Entry 5TRR (X-ray diffraction, 3.10 A resolution); this record covers chains H and Z of the 28 polymer chains in the assembly.

# Chain H (and Z)
Molecule: Proteasome subunit beta
Source organism: Mycobacterium tuberculosis
Notes: EC 3.4.25.1; chain Z of this document is another copy of the same molecule, construct and numbering; everything in this record applies to it too
UniProt: A5U4D6 (PSB_MYCTA); residues 1-234 here correspond to UniProt positions 58-291 (UniProt number = residue number + 57)
Chain sequence (240 residues; row label = number of the first residue in the row):
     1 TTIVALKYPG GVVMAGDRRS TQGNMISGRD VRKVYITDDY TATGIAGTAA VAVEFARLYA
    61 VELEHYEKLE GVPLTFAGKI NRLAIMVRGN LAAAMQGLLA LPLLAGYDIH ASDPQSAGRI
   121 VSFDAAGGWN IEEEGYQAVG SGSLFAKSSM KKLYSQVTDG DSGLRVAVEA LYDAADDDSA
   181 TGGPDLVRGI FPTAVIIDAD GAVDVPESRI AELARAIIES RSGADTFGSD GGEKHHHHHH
Disordered / not traced: 223-240
Construct notes: expression tag (235-240)
Residues lining bound ligands:
  - 7HY (N,N-diethyl-N~2~-(3-phenylpropanoyl)-L-asparaginyl-N-[(naphthalen-1-yl)methyl]-L-alaninamide), molecule 1: Thr-1, Arg-19, Ser-20, Thr-21, Gln-22, Ser-27, Val-31, Arg-32, Lys-33, Ile-45, Ala-46, Gly-47, Thr-48, Ala-49, Ala-52, Val-53, Leu-98
  - 7HY, molecule 2: Leu-91, Met-95, Ser-122, Phe-123, Asp-124, Ala-125, Ala-126, Gly-128, Trp-129, Asn-130
UniProt features mapped onto this chain:
  - active site: Thr-1 (Nucleophile)
From the paper describing this entry:
  - binding site for 7HY: Ser-20, Thr-21, Gln-22, Ser-27, Gly-47, Ala-49, Leu-91, Met-95, Leu-98, Asp-124, Ala-125, Ala-126
  - catalytic residues: Thr-1 (citing earlier work)
  - specificity-determining residues: Ser-20, Gln-22, Ser-27, Ala-125 (proposed by the authors, not directly observed)

# Chain H / chain Z interface
Pairs across the interface (21):
  Leu-144(H) with Leu-144(Z), hydrophobic; Phe-145(Z), hydrophobic
  Phe-145(H) with Leu-144(Z), hydrophobic; Ser-148(Z)
  Ser-148(H) with Phe-145(Z); Ser-148(Z)
  Ser-149(H) with Lys-152(Z)
  Lys-151(H) with Asp-173(Z), salt bridge; Asp-176(Z), salt bridge; Asp-177(Z), salt bridge
  Lys-152(H) with Ser-149(Z), hydrogen bond; Lys-152(Z); Leu-153(Z); Asp-173(Z), salt bridge; Arg-221(Z)
  Asp-173(H) with Lys-151(Z), salt bridge; Lys-152(Z), salt bridge
  Asp-176(H) with Lys-151(Z), salt bridge
  Asp-177(H) with Lys-151(Z), salt bridge
  Arg-221(H) with Lys-151(Z); Lys-152(Z)
Other interface residues (no listed pair), chain H (12 interface residues in all): Leu-153, Glu-169
Other interface residues (no listed pair), chain Z (12 interface residues in all): Glu-169

# In short
Chain H and chain Z each contribute 12 residues to their interface, with 1 hydrogen bond and 8 salt bridges.
Among the polar pairs are Lys-151(H)/Asp-173(Z), Lys-151(H)/Asp-176(Z) and Lys-151(H)/Asp-177(Z). Bound to
chain H: compound 7HY. The paper reports the catalytic residue Thr-1(H); a binding site for 7HY at Ser-20(H),
Thr-21(H) and Gln-22(H) among others.
Both chains are Proteasome subunit beta (Mycobacterium tuberculosis). Entry 5TRR (Structure of Mycobacterium
tuberculosis proteasome in complex with N,C-capped dipeptide PKS2169) was determined by X-ray diffraction,
deposited together with 5THO, 5TRG, 5TRS, 5TRY and 5TS0.
